PDB entry 3ME2 | X-ray diffraction, 2.80 A resolution | chains A and R

# Chain A
Molecule: Tumor necrosis factor ligand superfamily member 11
Organism: Mus musculus
Reference sequence: O35235 (TNF11_MOUSE); residue numbers follow UniProt; this construct covers 158-316
Amino-acid sequence (171 residues; row label = number of the first residue in the row):
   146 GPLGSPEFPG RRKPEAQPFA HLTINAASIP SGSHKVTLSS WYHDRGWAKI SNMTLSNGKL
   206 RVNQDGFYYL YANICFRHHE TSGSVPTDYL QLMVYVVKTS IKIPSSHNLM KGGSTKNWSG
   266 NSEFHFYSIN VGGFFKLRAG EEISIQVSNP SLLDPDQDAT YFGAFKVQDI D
Not modelled in the structure: 146-160
Differences from the reference sequence: expression tag (146-157)
What the authors report for this chain:
  - conformationally variable residues (loop rearrangement): Tyr234
  - mutagenesis - R222A, E225A, D299A: abolished signaling
  - mutagenesis - N266A: decreased signaling

# Chain R
Molecule: Tumor necrosis factor receptor superfamily member 11A
Organism: Mus musculus
Reference sequence: O35305 (TNR11_MOUSE); numbering as in UniProt (aligned over 26-210)
Amino-acid sequence (216 residues; row label = number of the first residue in the row):
     3 MGSSHHHHHH SSGLVPRGSH MHMQVTLQVT PPCTQERHYE HLGRCCSRCE PGKYLSSKCT
    63 PTSDSVCLPC GPDEYLDTWN EEDKCLLHKV CDAGKALVAV DPGNHTAPRR CACTAGYHWN
   123 SDCECCRRNT ECAPGFGAQH PLQLNKDTVC TPCLLGFFSD VFSSTDKCKP WTNCTLLGKL
   183 EAHQGTTESD VVCSSSMTLR RPPKEAQALE HHHHHH
Not modelled in the structure: 3-33, 200-218
Cystine bridges: Cys35-Cys47, Cys48-Cys61, Cys51-Cys69, Cys72-Cys87, Cys93-Cys113, Cys115-Cys128, Cys125-Cys127, Cys134-Cys152, Cys155-Cys170, Cys176-Cys195
Differences from the reference sequence: expression tag (3-25, 211-218)
Bound ions: Na+: Cys134, Ala135, Phe138, Ser161, Val163
UniProt features mapped onto this chain:
  - binding site (Na(+)): Cys134, Ala135, Phe138, Ser161, Val163
  - glycosylation (N-linked (GlcNAc...) asparagine): Asn106, Asn175
What the authors report for this chain:
  - contacts within the chain: Tyr41-Ser67 (hydrogen bond), Ser49-Ser67, Gly54-Cys72 (backbone contact), Gly54-Leu78 (backbone contact), Asn122-Cys125 (hydrogen bond), Asn122-Asp124 (hydrogen bond)
  - Na+ coordination: Cys134, Ala135, Phe138, Ser161, Val163

# How chain A and chain R interact
Contacting residue pairs - 16 pairs, chain A then chain R:
  His179(A) with Asp124(R), salt bridge
  Lys180(A) with Ser123(R), hydrogen bond (side chain-backbone); Asp124(R), hydrogen bond (backbone-side chain); Glu126(R), salt bridge
  Tyr234(A) with Cys125(R), hydrophobic; Cys127(R); Arg129(R)
  Gln236(A) with Cys125(R)
  Tyr240(A) with Cys125(R); Glu126(R)
  Lys247(A) with Glu83(R), salt bridge
  Ile248(A) with Glu84(R)
  His252(A) with Leu88(R)
  Asn253(A) with Glu126(R)
  Lys281(A) with Asp85(R), salt bridge
  Arg283(A) with Asp85(R), salt bridge
Interface residues without a listed pair, chain A (14 interface residues in all): Ser178, Lys256, Gln291
Interface residues without a listed pair, chain R (12 interface residues in all): Tyr77, Lys97
From the paper, about this interface:
  - specific contacts: Lys180(A)-Glu126(R) (salt bridge), Lys180(A)-Ser123(R) (hydrogen bond), Tyr234(A)-Arg129(R), Tyr240(A)-Glu126(R) (hydrophobic contact), Ile248(A)-Glu84(R), Arg283(A)-Asp85(R) (salt bridge), Asp124(R)-His179(A) (salt bridge), Asp124(R)-Lys180(A) (hydrogen bond)
  - interface residues, chain A: His252(A)
  - interface residues, chain R: Leu88(R), Cys125(R), Cys127(R)

# Overview
14 residues of chain A and 12 residues of chain R are in contact, with 2 hydrogen bonds and 5 salt bridges.
Among the polar pairs are His179(A)-Asp124(R), Lys180(A)-Glu126(R) and Lys247(A)-Glu83(R). The authors report
salt bridges between Lys180(A) and Glu126(R), Arg283(A) and Asp85(R) and Asp124(R) and His179(A); hydrogen
bonds between Lys180(A) and Ser123(R) and Asp124(R) and Lys180(A); contacts between Tyr234(A) and Arg129(R)
and Ile248(A) and Glu84(R). The paper reports that R222A, E225A and D299A of chain A abolish signaling;
interface residues His252(A) and Leu88(R) among others.
Here chain A is Tumor necrosis factor ligand superfamily member 11 and chain R is Tumor necrosis factor
receptor superfamily member 11A, both from Mus musculus. Entry 3ME2 (Crystal structure of mouse RANKL-RANK
complex) was determined by X-ray diffraction together with 3ME4 from the same study.
